Entry 4UMB (X-ray diffraction, 2.17 A resolution); this record covers chains A and B of the 4 polymer chains in the assembly.

== Chain A (and B) ==
Molecule: Phospho-2-dehydro-3-deoxyheptonate aldolase
From: Neisseria meningitidis
Notes: EC 2.5.1.54; chain B of this document is another copy of the same molecule, construct and numbering; everything in this record applies to it too
Reference sequence: Q9K169 (Q9K169_NEIMB); residue numbers follow UniProt; this construct covers 1-351
Chain sequence (351 residues; numbered 1 to 351; the number before each row is that of its first residue):
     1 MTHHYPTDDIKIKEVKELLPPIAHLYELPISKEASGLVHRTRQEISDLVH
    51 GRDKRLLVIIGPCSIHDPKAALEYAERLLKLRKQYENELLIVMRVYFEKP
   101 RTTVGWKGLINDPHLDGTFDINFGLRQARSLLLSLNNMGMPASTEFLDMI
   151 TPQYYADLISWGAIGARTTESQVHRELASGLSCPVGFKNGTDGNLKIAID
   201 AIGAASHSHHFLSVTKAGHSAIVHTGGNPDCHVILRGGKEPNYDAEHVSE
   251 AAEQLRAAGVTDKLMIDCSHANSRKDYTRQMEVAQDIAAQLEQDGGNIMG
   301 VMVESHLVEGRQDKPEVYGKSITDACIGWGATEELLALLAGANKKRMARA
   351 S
Disordered / not traced: 1-15, 351 (chain B: 1-16, 350-351)
Metal / ion sites: Mn2+: Cys63, His270, Glu304, Asp324 (together with (2R)-2-(phosphonooxy)propanoic acid)
Ligand contacts: (2R)-2-(phosphonooxy)propanoic acid (0V5): Cys63, Arg94, Tyr96, Lys99, Pro100, Glu145, Gly165, Ala166, Arg167, Lys188, Arg236, Asp267, His270, Glu304, Asp324

== Interface between chain A and chain B ==
Residue-residue contacts - 74 pairs, chain A then chain B:
  Lys16(A) with Ile222(B), hydrogen bond (backbone-backbone)
  Leu18(A) with Leu212(B), hydrophobic; Ser220(B); Ala221(B)
  Lys99(A) with Gln172(B), hydrogen bond (backbone-side chain)
  Pro100(A) with Gln172(B)
  Arg101(A) with Gln172(B), hydrogen bond (backbone-side chain); Arg175(B)
  Thr102(A) with Arg175(B), hydrogen bond (backbone-side chain); Asp200(B)
  Thr103(A) with Asp200(B); Ala204(B)
  Val104(A) with His207(B)
  Lys107(A) with Gln172(B); Glu176(B), salt bridge; His209(B), hydrogen bond; His210(B)
  Asn111(A) with His210(B), hydrogen bond (side chain-backbone)
  Phe119(A) with His210(B)
  Leu147(A) with Gln172(B); Val173(B)
  Asp148(A) with Val173(B)
  Met149(A) with Met149(B), hydrophobic
  Ile150(A) with Leu212(B)
  Thr151(A) with Leu212(B)
  Arg167(A) with Glu170(B); Ser171(B)
  Thr168(A) with Ser171(B)
  Glu170(A) with Arg167(B); Thr191(B), hydrogen bond
  Ser171(A) with Arg167(B); Thr168(B); His174(B)
  Gln172(A) with Lys99(B), hydrogen bond (side chain-backbone); Pro100(B); Arg101(B), hydrogen bond (side chain-backbone); Lys107(B); Leu147(B)
  Val173(A) with Leu147(B); Asp148(B); His174(B)
  His174(A) with Ser171(B); Val173(B)
  Arg175(A) with Arg101(B); Thr102(B), hydrogen bond (side chain-backbone)
  Glu176(A) with Lys107(B), salt bridge
  Thr191(A) with Glu170(B), hydrogen bond
  Asp192(A) with Asn194(B), hydrogen bond
  Asn194(A) with Asp192(B), hydrogen bond
  Asp200(A) with Thr102(B); Thr103(B)
  Ala204(A) with Thr103(B); Val104(B), hydrophobic
  His207(A) with Val104(B)
  His209(A) with Lys107(B), hydrogen bond
  His210(A) with Lys107(B); Asn111(B), hydrogen bond (backbone-side chain); Phe119(B)
  Leu212(A) with Leu18(B), hydrophobic; Ile150(B); Thr151(B)
  Ser213(A) with Ile150(B)
  Val214(A) with Val214(B), hydrophobic; Ser220(B)
  Ala217(A) with His219(B)
  Gly218(A) with His219(B), hydrogen bond (backbone-side chain); Ser220(B), hydrogen bond (backbone-backbone)
  His219(A) with Ala217(B); Gly218(B), hydrogen bond (side chain-backbone); His219(B), hydrogen bond
  Ser220(A) with Leu18(B); Val214(B); Gly218(B), hydrogen bond (backbone-backbone)
  Ala221(A) with Leu18(B)
Interface residues without a listed pair, chain A (47 interface residues in all): Ile121, Asn122, Ala166, Gly203, Phe211, Ile222
Interface residues without a listed pair, chain B (46 interface residues in all): Ile121, Asn122, Ala166, Gly203, Phe211, Ser213

== Summary ==
The interface between chain A and chain B involves 47 residues on one side and 46 on the other; the contacts
include 20 hydrogen bonds and 2 salt bridges. Among the polar pairs are Lys107(A)-Glu176(B),
Lys99(A)-Gln172(B) and Arg101(A)-Gln172(B). Bound to chain A: (2R)-2-(phosphonooxy)propanoic acid.
Chain A and chain B are both Phospho-2-dehydro-3-deoxyheptonate aldolase (Neisseria meningitidis); the
structure, Structural analysis of substrate-mimicking inhibitors in complex with Neisseria meningitidis
3-deoxy-D-arabino-heptulosonate 7-phosphate synthase - the importance ..., was determined by X-ray
diffraction, deposited together with 4UMA and 4UMC.
